PDB entry 4CSR | X-ray diffraction, 1.50 A resolution | chains A and B

# Chain A
Protein: Nuclear transcription factor Y subunit beta
Organism: Homo sapiens
Reference sequence: P25208 (NFYB_HUMAN); residues 49-141 here correspond to UniProt positions 51-143 (UniProt number = residue number + 2)
Amino-acid sequence (94 residues; numbered 48 to 141; the number before each row is that of its first residue):
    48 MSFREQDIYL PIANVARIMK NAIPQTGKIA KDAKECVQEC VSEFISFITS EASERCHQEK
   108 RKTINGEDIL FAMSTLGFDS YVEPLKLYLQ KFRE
Not modelled in the structure: 48-53
Differences from the reference sequence: expression tag (48)
Swiss-Prot annotation at these positions:
  - DNA-binding region: L57 to A63
  - region: V84 to I95 (Subunit association domain (SAD))
  - cross-link: K138 (Glycyl lysine isopeptide (Lys-Gly) (interchain with G-Cter in ubiquitin))

# Chain B
Protein: Nuclear transcription factor Y subunit gamma
Organism: Homo sapiens
Reference sequence: Q13952 (NFYC_HUMAN); numbering as in UniProt (aligned over 27-120)
Amino-acid sequence (94 residues; each row starts with the number of its first residue):
    27 MEEIRNLTVK DFRVQELPLA RIKKIMKLDE DVKMISAEAP VLFAKAAQIF ITELTLRAWI
    87 HTEDNKRRTL QRNDIAMAIT KFDQFDFLID IVPR
Not modelled in the structure: 27-38

# Interface between chain A and chain B
Pairs across the interface (99; chain A residue first):
  I55(A) with R47(B); K50(B); I51(B); L54(B), hydrophobic
  Y56(A) with R47(B), hydrogen bond (backbone-side chain)
  L57(A) with I48(B), hydrophobic
  P58(A) with P44(B); R47(B)
  N61(A) with E42(B), hydrogen bond; L43(B); P44(B)
  I65(A) with Q74(B); I77(B), hydrophobic; T78(B)
  M66(A) with I77(B), hydrophobic; T81(B)
  I70(A) with T81(B); W85(B), hydrophobic
  P71(A) with W85(B); R94(B)
  T73(A) with R94(B), hydrogen bond
  G74(A) with W85(B); R94(B)
  K75(A) with W85(B); R94(B), hydrogen bond (backbone-backbone); T95(B); L96(B), hydrogen bond (backbone-backbone)
  I76(A) with L96(B)
  A77(A) with T95(B); L96(B), hydrogen bond (backbone-backbone)
  D79(A) with R98(B), salt bridge
  A80(A) with L96(B); Q97(B); R98(B); I101(B)
  C83(A) with R98(B); I101(B), hydrophobic; V118(B), hydrophobic
  V84(A) with I101(B), hydrophobic
  E86(A) with R98(B), salt bridge
  C87(A) with F76(B); L80(B), hydrophobic; L114(B), hydrophobic; V118(B), hydrophobic
  V88(A) with F76(B); I77(B), hydrophobic
  S89(A) with I51(B)
  E90(A) with F113(B); L114(B); I117(B)
  F91(A) with A72(B), hydrophobic; F113(B), hydrophobic
  I92(A) with I51(B), hydrophobic; M52(B), hydrophobic; F69(B)
  F94(A) with F113(B), hydrophobic
  I95(A) with F69(B), hydrophobic
  T96(A) with M52(B); V58(B); F69(B)
  S97(A) with D55(B), hydrogen bond
  K109(A) with K59(B), hydrogen bond (backbone-side chain); M60(B)
  T110(A) with M60(B); I61(B); S62(B)
  I111(A) with V58(B), hydrophobic; K59(B); M60(B), hydrogen bond (backbone-backbone); I61(B), hydrophobic; S62(B), hydrogen bond (backbone-side chain)
  N112(A) with S62(B); E64(B)
  G113(A) with S62(B); E64(B), hydrogen bond (backbone-side chain); L68(B)
  I116(A) with A65(B), hydrophobic; F69(B), hydrophobic
  M120(A) with F69(B), hydrophobic; A72(B), hydrophobic
  G124(A) with Q110(B), hydrogen bond (backbone-side chain)
  F125(A) with Q110(B); F113(B), hydrophobic
  Y128(A) with A72(B); I75(B); F76(B)
  L132(A) with L68(B); K71(B); A72(B); I75(B), hydrophobic
  Y135(A) with V40(B); Q41(B), hydrogen bond (side chain-backbone); V67(B); K71(B)
  L136(A) with V67(B), hydrophobic; L68(B), hydrophobic
  F139(A) with Q41(B); V67(B), hydrophobic
  R140(A) with E64(B), salt bridge
Also at the interface, not in a pair above, chain A (51 interface residues in all): V62, A69, E82, S93, S100, L117, P131
Also at the interface, not in a pair above, chain B (47 interface residues in all): D57, A73, L82, E89

# In short
The interface between chain A and chain B involves 51 residues on one side and 47 on the other; the contacts
include 13 hydrogen bonds and 3 salt bridges. Polar contacts include D79(A)-R98(B), E86(A)-R98(B) and
R140(A)-E64(B).
Chain A is Nuclear transcription factor Y subunit beta and chain B is Nuclear transcription factor Y subunit
gamma, both from Homo sapiens; the structure, High resolution crystal structure of the histone fold dimer
(NF-YB)-(NF-YC), was determined by X-ray diffraction.
